8W1P - chains A and R of the 12 polymer chains in the assembly; structure by electron microscopy, 3.50 A resolution.

== Chain A ==
Name: Cas7
Organism: Selenomonas sp
Sequence (335 residues; each row starts with the number of its first residue):
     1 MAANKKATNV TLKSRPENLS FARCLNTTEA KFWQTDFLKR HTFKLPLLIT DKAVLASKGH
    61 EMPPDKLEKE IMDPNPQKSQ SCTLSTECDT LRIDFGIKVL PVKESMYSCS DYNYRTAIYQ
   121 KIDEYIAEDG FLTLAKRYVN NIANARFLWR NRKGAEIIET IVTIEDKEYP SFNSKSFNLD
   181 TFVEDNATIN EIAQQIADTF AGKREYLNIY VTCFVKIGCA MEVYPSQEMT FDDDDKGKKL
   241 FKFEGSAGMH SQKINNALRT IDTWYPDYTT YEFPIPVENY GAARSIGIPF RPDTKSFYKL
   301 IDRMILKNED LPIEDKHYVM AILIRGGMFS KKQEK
Disordered / not traced: 1-10
From the paper describing this entry:
  - binding site for crRNA (chain R): Trp-149

== Chain R ==
Molecule: crRNA
Sequence (61 nucleotides; numbered 1 to 61; the number before each row is that of its first residue):
     1 UUUAGAAGGA GAAGUCAUUU AAUAAGGCCA CUGUUAAAAA GUGUACCGCC GGAUAGGCGG
    61 U

== Interface between chain A and chain R ==
Residue-residue contacts (45):
  Asn-18(A) / A4(R)  hydrogen bond to the base
  Asn-18(A) / G5(R)  base contact
  Ser-20(A) / G5(R)  base contact
  Phe-21(A) / G5(R)  hydrogen bond to the sugar
  Ala-22(A) / G5(R)  phosphate contact
  Ala-22(A) / A6(R)  phosphate contact
  Arg-23(A) / A6(R)  hydrogen bond to the phosphate
  Arg-23(A) / A7(R)  salt bridge to the phosphate
  Val-54(A) / A13(R)  sugar contact
  Val-54(A) / U15(R)  phosphate contact
  Leu-55(A) / A13(R)  hydrogen bond to the sugar
  Leu-55(A) / G14(R)  sugar contact
  Leu-55(A) / U15(R)  hydrogen bond to the phosphate
  Ala-56(A) / A13(R)  base contact
  Gln-77(A) / A13(R)  base contact
  Tyr-107(A) / U1(R)  phosphate contact
  Tyr-107(A) / A4(R)  sugar contact
  Tyr-107(A) / G5(R)  sugar contact
  Ser-108(A) / A4(R)  base contact
  Arg-150(A) / G11(R)  salt bridge to the phosphate
  Arg-150(A) / A12(R)  salt bridge to the phosphate
  Ser-226(A) / A10(R)  phosphate contact
  Gln-227(A) / G9(R)  sugar contact
  Gln-227(A) / A10(R)  hydrogen bond to the phosphate
  Gln-227(A) / G11(R)  hydrogen bond to the phosphate
  Glu-228(A) / G9(R)  base contact
  Met-229(A) / G9(R)  base contact
  Lys-238(A) / G11(R)  salt bridge to the phosphate
  His-250(A) / G9(R)  phosphate contact
  Gln-252(A) / A7(R)  sugar contact
  Gln-252(A) / G8(R)  sugar contact
  Gln-252(A) / G9(R)  phosphate contact
  Lys-253(A) / G8(R)  sugar contact
  Lys-253(A) / A10(R)  salt bridge to the phosphate
  Asn-256(A) / G8(R)  hydrogen bond to the base
  Arg-259(A) / A7(R)  sugar contact
  Arg-259(A) / G8(R)  salt bridge to the phosphate
  Arg-284(A) / G8(R)  salt bridge to the phosphate
  Ser-285(A) / G8(R)  base contact
  Arg-325(A) / A6(R)  hydrogen bond to the sugar
  Gly-326(A) / A6(R)  sugar contact
  Gly-327(A) / G5(R)  hydrogen bond to the sugar
  Gly-327(A) / A6(R)  sugar contact
  Met-328(A) / G5(R)  hydrogen bond to the base
  Met-328(A) / A6(R)  base contact
Other interface residues (no listed pair), chain A (32 interface residues in all): Ser-57, Trp-149, Phe-231, Asn-255

== Overview ==
Chain A and chain R form an interface of 32 and 13 residues respectively; the contacts include 11 hydrogen
bonds and 7 salt bridges. Among the polar pairs are Asn-18(A)/A4(R), Asn-256(A)/G8(R) and Met-328(A)/G5(R).
The paper reports a binding site for crRNA (chain R) at Trp-149(A).
Chain A is Cas7 (Selenomonas sp) and chain R is crRNA; the structure, Structure of Selenomonas sp. Cascade
(SsCascade), was determined by electron microscopy.
